PDB entry 5THB | X-ray diffraction, 2.41 A resolution | chains A and D of the 6 polymer chains in the assembly

[Chain A]
Molecule: Hemagglutinin HA1 chain
Source organism: Influenza A virus
UniProtKB: A0A0J9X252 (A0A0J9X252_9INFA); the construct lacks a stretch of the UniProt sequence and is renumbered around it, so the offset changes along the chain: 7-129 = UniProt 1-123; 130-158 = UniProt 125-153; 159-263 = UniProt 156-260; 265-276 = UniProt 261-272; 1 more segments
Sequence (323 residues; row label = number of the first residue in the row; note: 1 number in that range is skipped by the numbering (no residue carries it; nothing is unmodelled there); a row labelled like 158A-158B holds insertion residues (158A, then the next letters in order)):
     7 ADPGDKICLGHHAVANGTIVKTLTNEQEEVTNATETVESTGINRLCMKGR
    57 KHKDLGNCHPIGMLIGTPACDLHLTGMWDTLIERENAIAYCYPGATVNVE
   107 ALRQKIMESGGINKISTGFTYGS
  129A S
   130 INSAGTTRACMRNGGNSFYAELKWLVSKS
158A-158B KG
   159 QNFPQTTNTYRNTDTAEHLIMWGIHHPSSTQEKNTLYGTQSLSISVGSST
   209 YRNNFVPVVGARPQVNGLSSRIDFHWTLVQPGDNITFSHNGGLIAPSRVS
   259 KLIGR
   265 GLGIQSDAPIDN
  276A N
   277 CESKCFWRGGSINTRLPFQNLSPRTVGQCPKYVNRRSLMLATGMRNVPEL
Disordered / not traced: 7-10, 326
Sequence notes: engineered mutation Thr193 (Asp190 in A0A0J9X252), Leu226 (Gln223 in A0A0J9X252), Ser228 (Gly225 in A0A0J9X252)
Disulfides: Cys52-Cys277, Cys64-Cys76, Cys97-Cys139, Cys281-Cys305
Covalent attachments: N-acetylglucosamine (NAG) linked to Asn38, Asn242
From the paper describing this entry:
  - mutagenesis - Q226L/G228S, G228S: abolished binding to alpha2-3 sialosides
  - mutagenesis - Q226L/G228S: unchanged binding to human-type alpha2-6 receptors
  - specificity-determining residues: Lys158A

[Chain D]
Molecule: Hemagglutinin HA2 chain
Source organism: Influenza A virus
UniProtKB: A0A0J9X253 (A0A0J9X253_9INFA); residues 2-174 here = UniProt positions 2-174
Sequence (180 residues; row label = number of the first residue in the row):
     2 LFGAIAGFLENGWEGMVDGWYGFRHQNAQGTGQAADYKSTQAAIDQITGK
    52 LNRLVEKTNTEFESIESEFSEIEHQIGNVINWTKDSITDIWTYQAELLVA
   102 MENQHTIDMADSEMLNLYERVRKQLRQNAEEDGKGCFEIYHACDDSCMES
   152 IRNNTYDHSQYREEALLNRLNINSGRLVPR
Disordered / not traced: 59-60, 173-181
Sequence notes: expression tag (175-181)
Disulfides: Cys144-Cys148
Covalent attachments: N-acetylglucosamine (NAG) linked to Asn82

[Interface between chain A and chain D]
Residue-residue contacts (10; chain A residue first):
  Thr28(A) - Arg54(D)
  Leu29(A) - Gly50(D)
  Leu29(A) - Lys51(D)
  Leu29(A) - Arg54(D)
  Leu29(A) - Glu103(D)
  Thr30(A) - Gln47(D)
  Thr30(A) - Gly50(D)
  Thr30(A) - Lys51(D)
  Thr30(A) - His106(D)
  Glu32(A) - Glu57(D)
Other interface residues (no listed pair), chain D (8 interface residues in all): Asp46

[In short]
4 residues of chain A face 8 of chain D across their interface. N-acetylglucosamine is covalently linked to
Asn38(A) and Asn242(A). Covalently linked N-acetylglucosamine: at Asn82(D). From the paper: Q226L/G228S and
G228S of chain A abolish binding to alpha2-3 sialosides; the specificity determinant Lys158A(A).
Chain A is Hemagglutinin HA1 chain and chain D is Hemagglutinin HA2 chain, both from Influenza A virus; the
structure, Crystal structure of H10 hemagglutinin mutant (T193D-Q226L-G228S) from Jiangxi-Donghu (2013) H10N8
influenza virus, was determined by X-ray diffraction together with 5TGO, 5TGU, 5TGV, 5TH0, 5TH1, 5THC and 5THF
from the same study.
